Entry 4OGQ (X-ray diffraction, 2.50 A resolution); this record covers chains F and G of the 8 polymer chains in the assembly.

[Chain F]
Name: Cytochrome b6-f complex subunit 7
Source organism: Nostoc sp
Reference sequence: P0A3Y1 (PETM_NOSS1); numbering as in UniProt (aligned over 1-34)
Sequence (34 residues; each row starts with the number of its first residue):
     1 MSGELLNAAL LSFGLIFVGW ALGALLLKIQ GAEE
Not modelled in the structure: 33-34
Residues lining bound ligands:
  - 1O2 ((2S)-3-(alpha-D-galactopyranosyloxy)-2-(hexadecanoyloxy)propyl (9Z)-octadec-9-enoate): Leu22, Leu25, Lys28, Ile29, Gly31
  - 2WA ((1S,8E)-1-{[(2S)-1-hydroxy-3-{[(1S)-1-hydroxypentadecyl]oxy}propan-2-yl]oxy}heptadec-8-en-1-ol): Met1, Ser2, Leu5, Leu6, Ala9, Leu10, Phe13
  - 3WM ((1S,8E,1'R,8'Z)-1,1'-{[(2S)-3-hydroxypropane-1,2-diyl]bis(oxy)}bisoctadec-8-en-1-ol): Glu4, Asn7, Ala8, Leu11, Ser12, Val18
  - phosphatidic acid (7PH; (1R)-2-(dodecanoyloxy)-1-[(phosphonooxy)methyl]ethyl tetradecanoate): Phe13, Phe17, Trp20, Ala21, Ala24, Lys28
  - beta-carotene (BCR): Ile16, Phe17, Trp20

[Chain G]
Name: Cytochrome b6-f complex subunit 5
Source organism: Nostoc sp
Reference sequence: P58246 (PETG_NOSS1); residue numbers follow UniProt; this construct covers 1-37
Sequence (37 residues; each row starts with the number of its first residue):
     1 MVEPLLSGIV LGLIVVTLAG LFYAAYKQYK RPNELGG
Residues lining bound ligands:
  - 2WA ((1S,8E)-1-{[(2S)-1-hydroxy-3-{[(1S)-1-hydroxypentadecyl]oxy}propan-2-yl]oxy}heptadec-8-en-1-ol): Val2, Ser7, Val10, Leu11, Ile14, Val15
  - 3WM ((1S,8E,1'R,8'Z)-1,1'-{[(2S)-3-hydroxypropane-1,2-diyl]bis(oxy)}bisoctadec-8-en-1-ol): Leu5, Ile9, Leu13
  - phosphatidic acid (7PH; (1R)-2-(dodecanoyloxy)-1-[(phosphonooxy)methyl]ethyl tetradecanoate): Val15, Leu18, Ala19, Phe22
  - beta-carotene (BCR): Leu13, Val16, Thr17, Ala19, Gly20, Tyr23, Tyr26

[Chain F / chain G interface]
Contacting residue pairs (18; chain F residue first):
  Glu4(F) - Pro4(G)
  Glu4(F) - Leu5(G)
  Leu5(F) - Pro4(G)
  Leu5(F) - Ser7(G)
  Leu5(F) - Gly8(G)
  Leu5(F) - Leu11(G)  hydrophobic
  Ala8(F) - Leu5(G)
  Ala8(F) - Gly8(G)
  Ala9(F) - Gly8(G)
  Ala9(F) - Gly12(G)
  Ser12(F) - Gly8(G)
  Ser12(F) - Ile9(G)
  Ser12(F) - Gly12(G)
  Ser12(F) - Leu13(G)
  Phe13(F) - Val15(G)  hydrophobic
  Phe13(F) - Val16(G)  hydrophobic
  Phe17(F) - Val16(G)  hydrophobic
  Trp20(F) - Tyr23(G)  hydrophobic
Interface residues without a listed pair, chain F (10 interface residues in all): Met1, Ile16
Interface residues without a listed pair, chain G (12 interface residues in all): Val2

[Overview]
10 residues of chain F face 12 of chain G across their interface. One compound 3WM molecule, one compound 2WA
molecule and one phosphatidic acid molecule are bound between chain F and chain G. Chain F binds compound 1O2.
Ligands of chain G: phosphatidic acid.
Here chain F is Cytochrome b6-f complex subunit 7 and chain G is Cytochrome b6-f complex subunit 5, both from
Nostoc sp. Entry 4OGQ (Internal Lipid Architecture of the Hetero-Oligomeric Cytochrome b6f Complex) was
determined by X-ray diffraction.
